Entry 2GTL (X-ray diffraction, 3.50 A resolution); this record covers chains J and O of the 15 polymer chains in the assembly.

[Chain J]
Name: Extracellular globin 2
Source organism: Lumbricus terrestris
UniProt: P02218 (GLB2_LUMTE); residue numbers follow UniProt; this construct covers 1-145
Chain sequence (145 residues; each row starts with the number of its first residue):
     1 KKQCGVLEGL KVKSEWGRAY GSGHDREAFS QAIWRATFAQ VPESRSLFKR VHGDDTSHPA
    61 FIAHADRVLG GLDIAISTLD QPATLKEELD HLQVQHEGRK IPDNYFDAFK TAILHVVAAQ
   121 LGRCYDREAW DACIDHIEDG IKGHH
Construct notes: conflict D66 (Glu in P02218)
Swiss-Prot annotation at these positions:
  - binding site (heme b): H96
Disulfide bonds: C4-C133
Ion coordination: heme Fe: H96 (together with carbon monoxide)
Residues lining bound ligands:
  - carbon monoxide (CMO): W34, F48, H64, V68, H96
  - carbon monoxide / heme: W34, S44, L47, F48, R50, V51, H64, R67, V68, L72, L92, Q95, H96, R99, I101, Y105, F106, F109, E138, I141
  - heme (HEM): S44, L47, F48, R50, V51, H64, R67, V68, L72, L92, Q95, H96, R99, I101, Y105, F106, F109, E138, I141

[Chain O]
Name: Extracellular hemoglobin linker L3 subunit
Source organism: Lumbricus terrestris
UniProt: Q2I742 (Q2I742_LUMTE); residues 8-222 here correspond to UniProt positions 26-240 (UniProt number = residue number + 18)
Chain sequence (215 residues; numbered 8 to 222; the number before each row is that of its first residue):
     8 QSHDEIIDKL IERTNKITTS ISHVESLLDD RLDPKRIRKA GSLRHRVEEL EDPSCDEHEH
    68 QCGGDDPQCI SKLFVCDGHN DCRNGEDEKD CTLPTKAGDK FIGDVCFDHC TKRRPEHMTL
   128 AFESSSIAAF FTPIADLHVH IEIESETDED ESEVSMPADG EYSFADHRLT IHPPEEDGLG
   188 LVGEFDGYNF DRFVGHIVHE LSEEVCAEFI FHRKK
Construct notes: conflict C113 (Val131 in Q2I742)
Disulfide bonds: C62-C76, C69-C89, C83-C98, C117-C213
Ion coordination: Ca2+: F81, D84, H86, D88, D94, E95

[Chain J / chain O interface]
Pairs across the interface (18; chain J residue first):
  D25(J) - H65(O)  salt bridge
  A28(J) - S78(O)
  Q31(J) - F81(O)
  A32(J) - L80(O)  hydrophobic
  R35(J) - F81(O)
  R35(J) - D84(O)  salt bridge
  R35(J) - H86(O)
  R35(J) - D88(O)  salt bridge
  Q40(J) - F137(O)
  T111(J) - F137(O)
  H115(J) - F137(O)
  H115(J) - F138(O)
  A119(J) - F138(O)  hydrophobic
  G122(J) - H179(O)
  R123(J) - H179(O)
  R123(J) - E207(O)
  R123(J) - L208(O)
  R123(J) - E210(O)  salt bridge
Other interface residues (no listed pair), chain J (16 interface residues in all): F29, A36, A39, V116, Q120
Other interface residues (no listed pair), chain O (16 interface residues in all): A135, I141, E168

[Summary]
Chain J and chain O each contribute 16 residues to their interface, with 4 salt bridges. Polar pairs include
D25(J)-H65(O), R35(J)-D84(O) and R35(J)-D88(O). Bound to chain J: carbon monoxide, heme and carbon monoxide /
heme.
Here chain J is Extracellular globin 2 and chain O is Extracellular hemoglobin linker L3 subunit, both from
Lumbricus terrestris. Entry 2GTL (Lumbricus Erythrocruorin at 3.5A resolution) was determined by X-ray
diffraction.
